6XZW - chains D and H of the 3 polymer chains in the assembly; structure by X-ray diffraction, 2.40 A resolution.

== Chain D ==
Name: Lipoprot_C domain-containing protein
Source organism: Neisseria meningitidis serogroup B (strain MC58)
Reference sequence: Q9JXV4 (Q9JXV4_NEIMB); residues 8-255 here correspond to UniProt positions 73-320 (UniProt number = residue number + 65)
Chain sequence (251 residues; each row starts with the number of its first residue):
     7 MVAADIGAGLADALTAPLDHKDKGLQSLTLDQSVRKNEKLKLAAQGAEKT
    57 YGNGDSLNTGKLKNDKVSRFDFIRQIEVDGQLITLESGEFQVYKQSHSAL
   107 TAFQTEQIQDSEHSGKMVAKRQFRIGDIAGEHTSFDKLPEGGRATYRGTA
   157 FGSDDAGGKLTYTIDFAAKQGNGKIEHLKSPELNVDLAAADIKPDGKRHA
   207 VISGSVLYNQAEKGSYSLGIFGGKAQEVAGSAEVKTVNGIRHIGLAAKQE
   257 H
Not modelled in the structure: 7-13, 85, 119-121, 257
Sequence notes: initiating methionine (7); expression tag (256-257)
What the authors report for this chain:
  - mutagenesis - D161A, D197A, K199A, L213A: unchanged binding to 4B3
  - mutagenesis - R204A (4-fold): increased binding to 4B3

== Chain H ==
Name: Fab 4B3 (heavy chain)
Source organism: Homo sapiens
Notes: antibody fragment or engineered binder
Chain sequence (221 residues; numbered 1 to 221; the number before each row is that of its first residue):
     1 QVQLVQSGGGLVKPGGSLRLSCAASGFPFSSYYMSWIRQAPGKGLEWVSD
    51 INNSGNVKEYADFVKGRLTISRDNVKNSMYLHMNSLRVEDTAVYYCARNR
   101 GRFDVWGQGTLVTVSAASTKGPSVFPLAPSSKSTSGGTAALGCLVKDYFP
   151 EPVTVSWNSGALTSGVHTFPAVLQSSGLYSLSSVVTVPSSSLGTQTYICN
   201 VNHKPSNTKVDKRVEPKSCDK
Not modelled in the structure: 133-134, 219-221
Disulfides: Cys22-Cys96, Cys143-Cys199

== How chain D and chain H interact ==
Contacting residue pairs (18):
  Phe141(D) with Ser31(H); Tyr32(H)
  Asp142(D) with Ser31(H)
  Glu146(D) with Tyr33(H); Asn52(H), hydrogen bond; Asn53(H), hydrogen bond (side chain-backbone); Ser54(H), hydrogen bond
  Ala173(D) with Tyr33(H), hydrophobic; Asn99(H); Arg100(H), hydrogen bond (backbone-backbone)
  Ala174(D) with Asn99(H); Arg100(H); Arg102(H), hydrogen bond (backbone-side chain)
  Lys175(D) with Ser31(H), hydrogen bond (side chain-backbone); Asn99(H); Arg102(H), hydrogen bond (backbone-side chain)
  Gln176(D) with Arg102(H)
  Asp197(D) with Arg102(H), salt bridge
Also at the interface, not in a pair above, chain D (10 interface residues in all): Gly147, Arg204
Also at the interface, not in a pair above, chain H (10 interface residues in all): Pro28
Interface features reported in the paper:
  - specific contacts: Phe141(D)-Ser31(H), Phe141(D)-Tyr32(H) (hydrophobic contact), Asp142(D)-Ser31(H), Glu146(D)-Asn52(H) (hydrogen bond), Glu146(D)-Ser54(H) (hydrogen bond), Ala173(D)-Asn99(H), Ala174(D)-Arg102(H), Lys175(D)-Ser31(H) (hydrogen bond), Lys175(D)-Asn99(H), Gln176(D)-Arg102(H), Asp197(D)-Arg102(H) (salt bridge), Arg204(D)-Pro28(H)
  - epitope / paratope residues, chain D: Phe141(D), Asp142(D), Glu146(D), Ala173(D), Ala174(D), Lys175(D), Gln176(D), Asp197(D), Arg204(D)
  - epitope / paratope residues, chain H: Pro28(H), Ser31(H), Asn52(H), Arg102(H)

== Summary ==
Chain D and chain H each contribute 10 residues to their interface; the contacts include 7 hydrogen bonds and
1 salt bridge. Polar pairs include Asp197(D)-Arg102(H), Glu146(D)-Asn52(H) and Glu146(D)-Asn53(H). The paper
describes contacts between Phe141(D) and Ser31(H), Asp142(D) and Ser31(H) and Ala173(D) and Asn99(H) among
others; a hydrophobic contact between Phe141(D) and Tyr32(H); hydrogen bonds between Glu146(D) and Asn52(H),
Glu146(D) and Ser54(H) and Lys175(D) and Ser31(H). From the paper: R204A of chain D increases binding to 4B3;
epitope/paratope residues Phe141(D), Asp142(D) and Pro28(H) among others; 5 substitutions were tested in all.
Here chain D is Lipoprot_C domain-containing protein (Neisseria meningitidis serogroup B (strain MC58)) and
chain H is Fab 4B3 (heavy chain) (Homo sapiens). Entry 6XZW (Crystal structure of the meningococcal vaccine
antigen fHbp in complex with a cross-reactive human Fab) was determined by X-ray diffraction.
